8FFI - chains I and J of the 16 polymer chains in the assembly; structure by electron microscopy, 2.70 A resolution.

Chain I:
Name: Tir-apaz
Organism: Maribacter polysiphoniae
UniProt: A0A316E683 (A0A316E683_9FLAO); residues 1-452 here = UniProt positions 1-452
Chain sequence (452 residues; row label = number of the first residue in the row):
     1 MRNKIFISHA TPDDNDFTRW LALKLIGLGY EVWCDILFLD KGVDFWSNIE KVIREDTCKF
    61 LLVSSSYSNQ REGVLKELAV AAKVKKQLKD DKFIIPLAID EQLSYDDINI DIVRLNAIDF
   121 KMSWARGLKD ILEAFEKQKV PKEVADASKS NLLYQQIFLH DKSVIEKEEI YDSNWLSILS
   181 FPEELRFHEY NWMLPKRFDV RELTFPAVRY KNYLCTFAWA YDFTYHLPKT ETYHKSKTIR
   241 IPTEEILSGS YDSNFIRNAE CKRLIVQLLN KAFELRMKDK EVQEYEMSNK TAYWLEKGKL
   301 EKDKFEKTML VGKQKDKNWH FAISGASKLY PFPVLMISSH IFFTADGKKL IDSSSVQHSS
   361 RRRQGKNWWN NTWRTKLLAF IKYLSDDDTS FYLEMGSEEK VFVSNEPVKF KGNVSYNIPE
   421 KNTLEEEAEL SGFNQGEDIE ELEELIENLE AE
Disordered / not traced: 1, 421-452
Reported in the primary citation:
  - mutagenesis - G42R/D44R, D106R/D111R/V113R, V113R: abolished catalytic activity
  - binding site for target DNA: Lys366

Chain J:
Molecule: guide RNA
Sequence (21 nucleotides; row label = number of the first residue in the row):
     1 UGACGGCUCU AAUCUAUUAG U
Metal / ion sites: Mg2+: U1, A3 (shared with 2 residues of chain L)

Interface between chain I and chain J:
Residue-residue contacts (18; chain I residue first):
  Lys196(I) with U18(J), phosphate contact; A19(J), salt bridge to the phosphate
  Tyr210(I) with A16(J), sugar contact
  Lys211(I) with U17(J), hydrogen bond to the sugar; U18(J), phosphate contact
  Glu260(I) with A16(J), hydrogen bond to the sugar
  Arg263(I) with A16(J), base contact
  Met287(I) with U8(J), phosphate contact; C9(J), phosphate contact
  Ser288(I) with C9(J), hydrogen bond to the phosphate; U10(J), hydrogen bond to the phosphate
  His340(I) with U8(J), salt bridge to the phosphate
  Ser354(I) with C9(J), sugar contact
  His358(I) with C7(J), hydrogen bond to the base; U8(J), sugar contact
  Arg361(I) with C7(J), sugar contact
  Arg362(I) with G6(J), hydrogen bond to the sugar; C7(J), hydrogen bond to the sugar
Also at the interface, not in a pair above, chain I (15 interface residues in all): Arg209, Tyr285, Glu286

Overview:
15 residues of chain I face 9 of chain J across their interface; the contacts include 7 hydrogen bonds and 2
salt bridges. Among the polar pairs are His358(I)-C7(J), Lys211(I)-U17(J) and Glu260(I)-A16(J). The paper
reports a binding site for target DNA at Lys366(I); G42R/D44R, D106R/D111R/V113R and V113R of chain I abolish
catalytic activity.
Here chain I is Tir-apaz (Maribacter polysiphoniae) and chain J is guide RNA. Entry 8FFI (Structure of
tetramerized MapSPARTA upon guide RNA-mediated target DNA binding) was determined by electron microscopy,
deposited together with 8FEX, 8SP0, 8SP3, 8SPO and 8SQU.
